PDB entry 6AGI | X-ray diffraction, 2.80 A resolution | chains A and B

[Chain A (and B)]
Name: Calcium uptake protein 3, mitochondrial
Organism: Homo sapiens
Notes: chain B of this document is another copy of the same molecule, construct and numbering; everything in this record applies to it too
UniProt: Q86XE3 (MICU3_HUMAN); residues 133-512 here = UniProt positions 133-512
Sequence (382 residues; numbered 131 to 512; the number before each row is that of its first residue):
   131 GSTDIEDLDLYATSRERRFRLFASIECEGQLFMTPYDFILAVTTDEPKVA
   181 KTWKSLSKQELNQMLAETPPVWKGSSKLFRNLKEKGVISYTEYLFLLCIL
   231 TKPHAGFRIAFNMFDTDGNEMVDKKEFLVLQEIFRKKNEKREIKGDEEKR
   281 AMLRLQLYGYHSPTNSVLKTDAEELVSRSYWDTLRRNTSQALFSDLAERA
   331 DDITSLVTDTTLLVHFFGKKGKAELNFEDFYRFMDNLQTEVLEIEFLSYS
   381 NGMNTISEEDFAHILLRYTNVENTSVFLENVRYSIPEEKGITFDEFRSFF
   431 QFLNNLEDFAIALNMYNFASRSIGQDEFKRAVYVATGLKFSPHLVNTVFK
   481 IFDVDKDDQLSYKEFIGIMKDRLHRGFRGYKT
Not modelled in the structure: 131-141, 180-181, 266-275, 290-336, 504-512 (chain B: 131-134, 182, 291-335, 503-512)
Construct notes: expression tag (131-132)
Swiss-Prot annotation at these positions:
  - binding site (Ca(2+)): Asp-245, Asp-247, Asn-249, Met-251, Asp-253, Glu-256, Asp-483, Asp-485, Asp-487, Gln-489, Glu-494
  - mutagenesis: Asp-245 (D245A: In EF1(mut); abolished calcium-binding; when associated with K-256, A-483 and K-494), Glu-256 (E256K: In EF1(mut); abolished calcium-binding; when associated with A-245, A-483 and K-494), Asp-483 (D483A: In EF1(mut); abolished calcium-binding; when associated with A-245, K-256 and K-494), Glu-494 (E494K: In EF1(mut); abolished calcium-binding; when associated with A-245, K-256 and A-483)
Metal / ion sites: Ca2+ site 1: Asp-245, Asp-247, Asn-249, Met-251, Glu-256; Ca2+ site 2: Asp-483, Asp-487, Gln-489, Glu-494

[Interface between chain A and chain B]
Residue-residue contacts (46):
  Leu-224(A) / Met-445(B)
  Leu-224(A) / Ala-449(B)  hydrophobic
  Phe-225(A) / Met-445(B)
  Leu-227(A) / Phe-448(B)  hydrophobic
  Cys-228(A) / Asn-444(B)  hydrogen bond
  Cys-228(A) / Phe-448(B)  hydrophobic
  Thr-231(A) / Asn-444(B)  hydrogen bond
  Pro-233(A) / Ile-441(B)
  Ile-239(A) / Val-464(B)
  Asn-242(A) / Arg-460(B)  hydrogen bond (backbone-side chain)
  Asn-242(A) / Val-464(B)
  Met-243(A) / Ala-442(B)
  Met-243(A) / Arg-460(B)  hydrogen bond (backbone-side chain)
  Met-243(A) / Ala-461(B)  hydrophobic
  Met-243(A) / Val-464(B)  hydrophobic
  Asp-245(A) / Arg-460(B)
  Thr-246(A) / Arg-460(B)
  Ile-263(A) / Tyr-446(B)
  Phe-264(A) / Met-445(B)  hydrophobic
  Phe-264(A) / Tyr-446(B)  hydrophobic
  Glu-437(A) / Glu-437(B)
  Ile-441(A) / Pro-233(B)
  Ala-442(A) / Ile-239(B)  hydrophobic
  Ala-442(A) / Met-243(B)
  Asn-444(A) / Cys-228(B)
  Asn-444(A) / Thr-231(B)  hydrogen bond
  Met-445(A) / Leu-224(B)
  Met-445(A) / Phe-225(B)  hydrogen bond (side chain-backbone)
  Met-445(A) / Cys-228(B)  hydrophobic
  Met-445(A) / Leu-260(B)  hydrophobic
  Met-445(A) / Phe-264(B)  hydrophobic
  Phe-448(A) / Arg-145(B)  hydrogen bond (backbone-side chain)
  Phe-448(A) / Leu-227(B)  hydrophobic
  Phe-448(A) / Cys-228(B)  hydrophobic
  Ala-449(A) / Leu-224(B)  hydrophobic
  Ala-449(A) / Phe-264(B)  hydrophobic
  Arg-451(A) / Phe-264(B)  hydrogen bond (side chain-backbone)
  Arg-451(A) / Lys-267(B)
  Arg-451(A) / Asn-268(B)
  Arg-451(A) / Tyr-288(B)  hydrogen bond
  Arg-460(A) / Asn-242(B)  hydrogen bond (side chain-backbone)
  Arg-460(A) / Met-243(B)  hydrogen bond (side chain-backbone)
  Arg-460(A) / Thr-246(B)
  Val-464(A) / Ile-239(B)
  Val-464(A) / Asn-242(B)
  Val-464(A) / Met-243(B)  hydrophobic
Also at the interface, not in a pair above, chain A (33 interface residues in all): Thr-143, Arg-145, Thr-221, Gly-236, Asp-438, Leu-443, Tyr-446, Ser-450, Ala-461, Ala-465
Also at the interface, not in a pair above, chain B (35 interface residues in all): Thr-143, Gly-236, Phe-244, Asp-245, Asp-438, Ser-450, Glu-457, Ala-465

[Summary]
33 residues of chain A and 35 residues of chain B are in contact; the contacts include 11 hydrogen bonds.
Among the polar pairs are Cys-228(A)/Asn-444(B), Thr-231(A)/Asn-444(B) and Asn-242(A)/Arg-460(B). From
UniProt: 11 Ca2+-binding residues and 4 mutagenesis sites on chain A.
Chain A and chain B are both Calcium uptake protein 3, mitochondrial (Homo sapiens); the structure, Crystal
Structure of EFHA2 in Ca-binding State, was determined by X-ray diffraction together with 6AGH and 6AGJ from
the same study.
